PDB entry 5ZYD | X-ray diffraction, 1.40 A resolution | chain A

Chain A:
Protein: Xylose isomerase
From: Streptomyces rubiginosus
Notes: EC 5.3.1.5
UniProt: P24300 (XYLA_STRRU); residue numbers follow UniProt; this construct covers 1-388
Sequence (388 residues; row label = number of the first residue in the row):
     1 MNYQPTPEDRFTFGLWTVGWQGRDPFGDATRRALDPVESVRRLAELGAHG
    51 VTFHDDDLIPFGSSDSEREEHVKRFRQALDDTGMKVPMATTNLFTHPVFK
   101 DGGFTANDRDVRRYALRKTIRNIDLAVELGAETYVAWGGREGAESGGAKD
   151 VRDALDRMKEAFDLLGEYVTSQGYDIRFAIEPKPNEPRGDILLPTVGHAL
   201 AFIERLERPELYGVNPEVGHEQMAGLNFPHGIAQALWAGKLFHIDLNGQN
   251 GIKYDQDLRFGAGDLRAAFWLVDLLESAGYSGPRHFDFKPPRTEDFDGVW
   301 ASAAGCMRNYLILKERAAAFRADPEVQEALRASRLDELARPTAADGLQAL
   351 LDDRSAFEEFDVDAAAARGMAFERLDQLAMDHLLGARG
Not modelled in the structure: 1-2, 387-388
Bound ions: Mg2+: Glu-181, Glu-217, Asp-245, Asp-287
Curated features (UniProtKB/Swiss-Prot):
  - active site: His-54, Asp-57
  - binding site (Mg(2+)): Glu-181, Glu-217, His-220, Asp-245, Asp-255, Asp-257, Asp-287

Overview:
Glu-181, Glu-217, Asp-245 and Asp-287 form the Mg2+ site. From UniProt: active-site residues His-54 and Asp-57
and 7 Mg2+-binding residues.
Chain A is Xylose isomerase (Streptomyces rubiginosus); the structure, Crystal Structure of Glucose Isomerase
Soaked with Glucose, was determined by X-ray diffraction (same publication as 5ZYC and 5ZYE).
